Entry 2PCD (X-ray diffraction, 2.15 A resolution); this record covers chains D and P of the 12 polymer chains in the assembly.

Chain D:
Protein: Protocatechuate 3,4-dioxygenase (alpha chain)
From: Pseudomonas putida
Notes: EC 1.13.11.3
UniProt: P00436 (PCXA_PSEPU); residue numbers follow UniProt; this construct covers 1-200
Chain sequence (200 residues; numbered 1 to 200; the number before each row is that of its first residue):
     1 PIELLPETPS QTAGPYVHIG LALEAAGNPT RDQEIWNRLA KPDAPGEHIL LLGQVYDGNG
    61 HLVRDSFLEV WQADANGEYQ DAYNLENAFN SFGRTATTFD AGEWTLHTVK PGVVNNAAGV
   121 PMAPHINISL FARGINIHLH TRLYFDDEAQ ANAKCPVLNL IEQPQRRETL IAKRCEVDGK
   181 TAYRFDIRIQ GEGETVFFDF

Chain P:
Protein: Protocatechuate 3,4-dioxygenase (beta chain)
From: Pseudomonas putida
Notes: EC 1.13.11.3
UniProt: P00437 (PCXB_PSEPU); residues 301-538 here correspond to UniProt positions 1-238 (UniProt number = residue number - 300)
Chain sequence (238 residues; numbered 301 to 538; the number before each row is that of its first residue):
   301 PAQDNSRFVI RDRNWHPKAL TPDYKTSIAR SPRQALVSIP QSISETTGPN FSHLGFGAHD
   361 HDLLLNFNNG GLPIGERIIV AGRVVDQYGK PVPNTLVEMW QANAGGRYRH KNDRYLAPLD
   421 PNFGGVGRCL TDSDGYYSFR TIKPGPYPWR NGPNDWRPAH IHFGISGPSI ATKLITQLYF
   481 EGDPLIPMCP IVKSIANPEA VQQLIAKLDM NNANPMDCLA YRFDIVLRGQ RKTHFENC
Unresolved in the structure: 368-370, 537-538
Ion coordination: Fe ion: Tyr-408, Tyr-447, His-460, His-462

How chain D and chain P interact:
Pairs across the interface - 172 pairs, chain D then chain P:
  Leu-4(D) / Val-309(P)  hydrophobic
  Leu-4(D) / Gln-387(P)
  Leu-4(D) / Tyr-388(P)  hydrophobic
  Leu-5(D) / Asp-386(P)
  Leu-5(D) / Gln-387(P)  hydrogen bond (backbone-side chain)
  Pro-6(D) / Trp-315(P)  hydrophobic
  Pro-6(D) / Gln-387(P)
  Pro-6(D) / Gln-503(P)
  Pro-6(D) / Val-526(P)
  Glu-7(D) / Arg-311(P)  salt bridge
  Glu-7(D) / Trp-315(P)  hydrogen bond (backbone-side chain)
  Glu-7(D) / His-316(P)  salt bridge
  Glu-7(D) / Gln-387(P)
  Glu-7(D) / Gln-503(P)  hydrogen bond (backbone-side chain)
  Glu-7(D) / Val-526(P)
  Glu-7(D) / Arg-528(P)
  Thr-8(D) / His-316(P)
  Thr-8(D) / Leu-474(P)
  Thr-8(D) / Thr-476(P)
  Thr-8(D) / Gln-503(P)
  Thr-8(D) / Leu-504(P)
  Thr-8(D) / Ile-525(P)
  Thr-8(D) / Val-526(P)  hydrogen bond (side chain-backbone)
  Pro-9(D) / Trp-315(P)
  Pro-9(D) / His-316(P)
  Pro-9(D) / Thr-476(P)  hydrogen bond (backbone-side chain)
  Pro-9(D) / Ile-495(P)  hydrophobic
  Pro-9(D) / Ala-500(P)
  Pro-9(D) / Gln-503(P)
  Pro-9(D) / Leu-504(P)
  Ser-10(D) / His-316(P)  hydrogen bond (backbone-side chain)
  Ser-10(D) / Pro-317(P)
  Ser-10(D) / Leu-474(P)
  Ser-10(D) / Ile-475(P)  hydrogen bond (side chain-backbone)
  Ser-10(D) / Thr-476(P)
  Gln-11(D) / Ile-475(P)  hydrogen bond (backbone-backbone)
  Gln-11(D) / Thr-476(P)
  Gln-11(D) / Gln-477(P)
  Gln-11(D) / Tyr-479(P)  hydrogen bond
  Gln-11(D) / Ile-491(P)
  Gln-11(D) / Val-492(P)
  Gln-11(D) / Ser-494(P)
  Gln-11(D) / Ile-495(P)
  Gln-11(D) / Leu-504(P)
  Thr-12(D) / Tyr-324(P)
  Thr-12(D) / Gln-477(P)  hydrogen bond (backbone-side chain)
  Thr-12(D) / Ile-491(P)
  Ala-13(D) / Trp-400(P)
  Ala-13(D) / His-462(P)
  Ala-13(D) / Ile-475(P)  hydrophobic
  Tyr-16(D) / Trp-400(P)
  Tyr-16(D) / Tyr-408(P)  hydrophobic
  Tyr-16(D) / His-410(P)
  Tyr-16(D) / Asn-412(P)
  Tyr-16(D) / Asp-413(P)
  Val-17(D) / Trp-400(P)
  Ile-19(D) / Trp-400(P)  hydrophobic
  Ile-19(D) / Tyr-408(P)  hydrophobic
  Ile-19(D) / Arg-409(P)
  Ile-19(D) / His-410(P)
  Ile-19(D) / Val-426(P)
  Gly-20(D) / Trp-400(P)
  Gly-20(D) / Val-426(P)
  Leu-21(D) / Glu-398(P)
  Leu-21(D) / Trp-400(P)  hydrophobic
  Leu-21(D) / Ile-475(P)  hydrophobic
  Ala-26(D) / Lys-411(P)  hydrogen bond (backbone-side chain)
  Asn-28(D) / Arg-409(P)  hydrogen bond (side chain-backbone)
  Asn-28(D) / Lys-411(P)
  Arg-31(D) / Asp-360(P)
  Arg-31(D) / Val-426(P)
  Arg-31(D) / Arg-428(P)
  Gln-33(D) / Leu-354(P)
  Gln-33(D) / Gly-355(P)  hydrogen bond (side chain-backbone)
  Gln-33(D) / Arg-428(P)  hydrogen bond (backbone-side chain)
  Ile-35(D) / Phe-351(P)  hydrophobic
  Ile-35(D) / Leu-396(P)  hydrophobic
  Asp-57(D) / Ala-329(P)
  Gly-58(D) / Ala-329(P)  hydrogen bond (backbone-backbone)
  Asn-59(D) / Ala-329(P)
  Val-63(D) / Arg-330(P)
  Asp-65(D) / Arg-330(P)  salt bridge
  Glu-69(D) / Lys-473(P)  salt bridge
  Trp-71(D) / Ser-344(P)  hydrogen bond (side chain-backbone)
  Trp-71(D) / Thr-347(P)  hydrogen bond
  Trp-71(D) / Gly-348(P)
  Trp-71(D) / Pro-349(P)
  Trp-71(D) / Ile-470(P)  hydrophobic
  Glu-78(D) / Pro-301(P)
  Tyr-79(D) / Pro-301(P)
  Tyr-79(D) / Ala-302(P)  hydrogen bond (backbone-backbone)
  Tyr-79(D) / Ile-343(P)  hydrophobic
  Tyr-79(D) / Ser-344(P)  hydrogen bond
  Asp-81(D) / Ala-302(P)
  Asp-81(D) / Gly-348(P)
  Asp-81(D) / Pro-349(P)
  Asp-81(D) / Asn-350(P)  hydrogen bond (backbone-backbone)
  Ala-82(D) / Asn-350(P)
  Tyr-83(D) / Asn-350(P)  hydrogen bond (backbone-backbone)
  Tyr-83(D) / Phe-351(P)  hydrophobic
  Tyr-83(D) / His-353(P)
  Phe-92(D) / Pro-349(P)  hydrophobic
  Phe-92(D) / Phe-351(P)  hydrophobic
  Arg-94(D) / Glu-398(P)  salt bridge
  Phe-99(D) / Asn-412(P)
  Val-114(D) / Ile-343(P)  hydrophobic
  Val-114(D) / Ser-344(P)
  Asn-115(D) / Ile-343(P)
  Asn-116(D) / Ser-342(P)
  Ala-117(D) / Arg-307(P)
  Ala-117(D) / Gln-341(P)
  Ala-117(D) / Glu-536(P)
  Met-122(D) / Ser-342(P)
  Met-122(D) / Ser-344(P)
  His-125(D) / Ser-344(P)  hydrogen bond
  Asn-127(D) / Ser-344(P)
  Asn-127(D) / Ile-470(P)
  Phe-131(D) / Lys-473(P)
  Phe-131(D) / Ile-475(P)  hydrophobic
  Ala-132(D) / Arg-330(P)
  Arg-133(D) / Tyr-324(P)
  Arg-133(D) / Thr-326(P)
  Arg-133(D) / Arg-330(P)  hydrogen bond (backbone-side chain)
  Gly-134(D) / Tyr-324(P)  hydrogen bond (backbone-side chain)
  Gly-134(D) / Thr-326(P)
  Gly-134(D) / Ser-327(P)
  Gly-134(D) / Arg-330(P)
  Ile-135(D) / Arg-330(P)
  Asn-136(D) / Pro-317(P)
  Asn-136(D) / Lys-318(P)  hydrogen bond (side chain-backbone)
  Asn-136(D) / Ala-319(P)  hydrogen bond (side chain-backbone)
  Asn-136(D) / Thr-321(P)  hydrogen bond
  Asn-136(D) / Tyr-324(P)
  Asn-136(D) / Ser-494(P)
  Ile-137(D) / Arg-313(P)
  Ile-137(D) / His-316(P)
  Ile-137(D) / Pro-317(P)
  His-138(D) / Arg-311(P)
  His-138(D) / Lys-473(P)
  His-140(D) / Arg-311(P)
  Arg-142(D) / Ser-344(P)
  Arg-142(D) / Glu-345(P)  salt bridge
  Leu-160(D) / Ser-338(P)
  Leu-160(D) / Ile-339(P)  hydrophobic
  Leu-160(D) / Pro-340(P)
  Arg-166(D) / Gln-334(P)
  Ile-189(D) / Arg-330(P)
  Ile-189(D) / Ser-331(P)
  Ile-189(D) / Pro-332(P)
  Gln-190(D) / Ile-328(P)  hydrogen bond (side chain-backbone)
  Gln-190(D) / Ala-329(P)
  Gln-190(D) / Ser-331(P)  hydrogen bond (side chain-backbone)
  Gln-190(D) / Arg-333(P)
  Glu-194(D) / Pro-332(P)
  Glu-194(D) / Arg-333(P)  hydrogen bond (side chain-backbone)
  Glu-194(D) / Gln-334(P)  hydrogen bond (side chain-backbone)
  Val-196(D) / Val-337(P)  hydrophobic
  Phe-197(D) / Leu-336(P)
  Phe-197(D) / Val-337(P)  hydrogen bond (backbone-backbone)
  Phe-198(D) / Val-337(P)
  Phe-198(D) / Ile-339(P)  hydrophobic
  Asp-199(D) / Arg-313(P)  salt bridge
  Asp-199(D) / Leu-336(P)
  Asp-199(D) / Val-337(P)  hydrogen bond (backbone-backbone)
  Asp-199(D) / Ser-338(P)
  Asp-199(D) / Ile-339(P)  hydrogen bond (backbone-backbone)
  Phe-200(D) / Ile-310(P)
  Phe-200(D) / Ile-339(P)
  Phe-200(D) / Gln-341(P)  hydrogen bond (backbone-side chain)
  Phe-200(D) / Glu-345(P)
  Phe-200(D) / Ala-471(P)  hydrophobic
  Phe-200(D) / Arg-528(P)  hydrogen bond (backbone-side chain)
Interface residues without a listed pair, chain D (70 interface residues in all): Leu-23, Gly-27, Glu-34, Gln-80, Asn-84, Leu-139, Val-157, Ile-161
Interface residues without a listed pair, chain P (85 interface residues in all): Asp-304, Ala-335, Val-385, Gly-389, Gln-401, Gly-424, Gly-427, Asp-524, Leu-527

Summary:
Chain D and chain P form an interface of 70 and 85 residues respectively, with 36 hydrogen bonds and 7 salt
bridges. Among the polar pairs are Glu-7(D)/Arg-311(P), Glu-7(D)/His-316(P) and Asp-65(D)/Arg-330(P).
Tyr-408(P), Tyr-447(P), His-460(P) and His-462(P) form the Fe ion site.
Here chain D is Protocatechuate 3,4-dioxygenase (alpha chain) and chain P is Protocatechuate 3,4-dioxygenase
(beta chain), both from Pseudomonas putida. Entry 2PCD (Structure of protocatechuate 3,4-dioxygenase from
pseudomonas aeruginosa at 2.15 angstroms resolution) was determined by X-ray diffraction.
